PDB entry 7PFW | electron microscopy, 5.20 A resolution (low resolution: residue-level contacts below are approximate; hydrogen-bond / salt-bridge calls are withheld) | chains a and J of the 11 polymer chains in the assembly

Chain a:
Protein: Histone H3.2
From: Homo sapiens
UniProtKB: Q71DI3 (H32_HUMAN); residues 0-135 here correspond to UniProt positions 1-136 (UniProt number = residue number + 1)
Chain sequence (136 residues; each row starts with the number of its first residue; numbering starts at 0):
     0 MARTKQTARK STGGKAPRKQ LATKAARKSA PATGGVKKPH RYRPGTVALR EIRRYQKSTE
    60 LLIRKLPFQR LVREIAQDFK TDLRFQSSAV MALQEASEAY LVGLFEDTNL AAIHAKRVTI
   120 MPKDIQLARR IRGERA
Disordered / not traced: 0-36, 134-135
Construct notes: engineered mutation Ala110 (Cys111 in Q71DI3)

Chain J:
Molecule: 167-nt DNA strand
From: synthetic construct
Sequence (167 nucleotides; row label = number of the first residue in the row):
   435 ACTTACATGC ACAGGATGTA TATATGTGAC ACGTGCCTGG AGACTAGGGA GTAATCCCCT
   495 TGGCGGTTAA AACGCGGGGG ACAGCGCGTA CGTGCGTTTA AGCGGTGCTA GAGCTGTCTA
   555 CGACCAATTG AGCGGCCTCG GCACCGGGAT TCTCCAGTGG CCAGTGG

Interface between chain a and chain J:
Residue-residue contacts (33):
  His39(a) - DA450(J)
  His39(a) - DT451(J)
  His39(a) - DG528(J)
  Arg40(a) - DG526(J)
  Arg40(a) - DT527(J)
  Arg40(a) - DG528(J)
  Tyr41(a) - DT451(J)
  Tyr41(a) - DG452(J)
  Tyr41(a) - DT527(J)
  Tyr41(a) - DG528(J)
  Arg42(a) - DT527(J)
  Pro43(a) - DG526(J)
  Pro43(a) - DT527(J)
  Gly44(a) - DG526(J)
  Gly44(a) - DT527(J)
  Thr45(a) - DT527(J)
  Val46(a) - DT527(J)
  Val46(a) - DG528(J)
  Ala47(a) - DT527(J)
  Arg49(a) - DG452(J)
  Arg49(a) - DT453(J)
  Arg53(a) - DT453(J)
  Lys56(a) - DA454(J)
  Arg63(a) - DA535(J)
  Arg63(a) - DG536(J)
  Lys64(a) - DG536(J)
  Lys64(a) - DC537(J)
  Leu65(a) - DA535(J)
  Leu65(a) - DG536(J)
  Pro66(a) - DA535(J)
  Arg69(a) - DA535(J)
  Arg83(a) - DA544(J)
  Arg83(a) - DG545(J)
Interface residues without a listed pair, chain a (19 interface residues in all): Glu50

Overview:
19 residues of chain a and 13 residues of chain J are in contact.
Chain a is Histone H3.2 (Homo sapiens) and chain J is a 167-nt DNA strand (synthetic construct); the
structure, Nucleosome 2 of the 4x207 nucleosome array containing H1, was determined by electron microscopy,
deposited together with 7PET, 7PEU, 7PEV, 7PEW, 7PEX, 7PEY and 16 further entries.
